PDB entry 7F0L | electron microscopy, 2.94 A resolution | chains L and D of the 33 polymer chains in the assembly

# Chain L
Name: Photosynthetic reaction center L subunit
Organism: Rhodobacter sphaeroides
Sequence (282 residues; row label = number of the first residue in the row; numbering starts at 0):
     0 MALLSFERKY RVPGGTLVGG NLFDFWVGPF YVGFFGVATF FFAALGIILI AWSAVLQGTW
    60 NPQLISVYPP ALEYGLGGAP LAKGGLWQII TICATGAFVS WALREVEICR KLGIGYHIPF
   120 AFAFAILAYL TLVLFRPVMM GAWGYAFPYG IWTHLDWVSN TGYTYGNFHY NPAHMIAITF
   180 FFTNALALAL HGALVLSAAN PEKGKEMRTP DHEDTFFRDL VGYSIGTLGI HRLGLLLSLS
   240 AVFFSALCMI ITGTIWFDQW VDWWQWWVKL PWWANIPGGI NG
Unresolved in the structure: 0
Ion coordination: Fe ion: H190, H230 (shared with 3 residues of chain M)
Residues lining bound ligands:
  - bacteriochlorophyll a (BCL), molecule 1: I46, I49, F97, Y128, L131, F146, I150, W151, H153, L154, W156, V157
  - bacteriochlorophyll a (BCL), molecule 2: F97, F121, A124, I125, A127, Y128, L131, W156, V157, S158, T160, G161, Y162, N166, F167, H168, H173, A176, I177, F180, F181, V241, S244, A245, C247, M248
  - bacteriochlorophyll a (BCL), molecule 3: V157, Y162, H168, F181
  - bacteriochlorophyll a (BCL), molecule 4: H168, H173, M174, I177, T178, F181, T182, L185
  - bacteriopheophytin a (BPH), molecule 1: T38, F41, A42, G45, I46, I49, I89, C92, A93, A96, F97, W100, E104, I117, A120, F121, F123, A124, Y128, F146, P147, Y148, G149, I150, H153, F180, S237, L238, V241
  - bacteriopheophytin a (BPH), molecule 2: F181, A184, L185, A188, L189, F216, L219, V220
  - ubiquinone-10 (U10), molecule 1: V26, F29, V31, G35, V36, F39, W100
  - ubiquinone-10 (U10), molecule 2: P171, M174, I175, T178, W263, W265, W266
  - ubiquinone-10 (U10), molecule 3: I175, T178, F179, T182, A186, L189, H190, L193, V194, E212, D213, F216, V220, Y222, S223, I224, G225, T226, I229, L232, L236

# Chain D
Name: Light-harvesting protein B-875 alpha chain
Organism: Rhodobacter sphaeroides
Sequence (54 residues; row label = number of the first residue in the row):
     1 MSKFYKIWMI FDPRRVFVAQ GVFLFLLAVM IHLILLSTPS YNWLEISAAK YNRV
Modified positions: M1 (N-formylmethionine; FME)
Residues lining bound ligands:
  - bacteriochlorophyll a (BCL), molecule 1: F4, I7, W8, V16, Q20, F23, I31
  - bacteriochlorophyll a (BCL), molecule 2: G21, L24, F25, A28, H32, L35, W43
  - bacteriochlorophyll a (BCL), molecule 3: L24, L27, A28, I31, H32, L35, Y41
  - spheroidene (SPO), molecule 1: K3, F4, K6, I7, M9, I10
  - spheroidene (SPO), molecule 2: F17, Q20, F23, L24, L27, M30, I31, I34
  - spheroidene (SPO), molecule 3: F17, Q20, G21, K50
  - spheroidene (SPO), molecule 4: F25, A28, V29, H32, L33
What the authors report for this chain:
  - binding site for bacteriochlorophyll a: H32

# Interface between chain L and chain D
Contacting residue pairs - 17 pairs, chain L then chain D:
  F22(L) - V18(D)  hydrophobic
  F24(L) - R15(D)
  W25(L) - R15(D)  hydrogen bond (backbone-side chain)
  V36(L) - V18(D)  hydrophobic
  V36(L) - V22(D)  hydrophobic
  F40(L) - V22(D)  hydrophobic
  F40(L) - F25(D)  hydrophobic
  F40(L) - L26(D)  hydrophobic
  A43(L) - L26(D)  hydrophobic
  L44(L) - L26(D)  hydrophobic
  L44(L) - V29(D)  hydrophobic
  I47(L) - M30(D)  hydrophobic
  L48(L) - L33(D)  hydrophobic
  W51(L) - I34(D)
  W51(L) - S37(D)  hydrogen bond
  L80(L) - S37(D)
  I88(L) - L33(D)  hydrophobic
Other interface residues (no listed pair), chain L (17 interface residues in all): L21, V26, F39, L55, L85
Other interface residues (no listed pair), chain D (13 interface residues in all): R14, L36, T38

# Summary
The interface between chain L and chain D involves 17 residues on one side and 13 on the other, with 2
hydrogen bonds. Polar pairs include W25(L)-R15(D) and W51(L)-S37(D). Bound to chain L: 4 copies of
bacteriochlorophyll a, bacteriopheophytin a and 3 copies of ubiquinone-10. From the paper: a binding site for
bacteriochlorophyll a at H32(D).
Here chain L is Photosynthetic reaction center L subunit and chain D is Light-harvesting protein B-875 alpha
chain, both from Rhodobacter sphaeroides. Entry 7F0L (Structure of photosynthetic LH1-rc super-complex of
rhodobacter sphaeroides monomer) was determined by electron microscopy.
